7XKR - chains B and E of the 8 polymer chains in the assembly; structure by electron microscopy, 2.60 A resolution.

[Chain B]
Name: ATP synthase subunit alpha
Organism: Bacillus sp. PS3
Notes: EC 7.1.2.2
Reference sequence: A0A0M3VGF9 (A0A0M3VGF9_BACP3); residues 1-502 here = UniProt positions 1-502
Chain sequence (502 residues; numbered 1 to 502; the number before each row is that of its first residue):
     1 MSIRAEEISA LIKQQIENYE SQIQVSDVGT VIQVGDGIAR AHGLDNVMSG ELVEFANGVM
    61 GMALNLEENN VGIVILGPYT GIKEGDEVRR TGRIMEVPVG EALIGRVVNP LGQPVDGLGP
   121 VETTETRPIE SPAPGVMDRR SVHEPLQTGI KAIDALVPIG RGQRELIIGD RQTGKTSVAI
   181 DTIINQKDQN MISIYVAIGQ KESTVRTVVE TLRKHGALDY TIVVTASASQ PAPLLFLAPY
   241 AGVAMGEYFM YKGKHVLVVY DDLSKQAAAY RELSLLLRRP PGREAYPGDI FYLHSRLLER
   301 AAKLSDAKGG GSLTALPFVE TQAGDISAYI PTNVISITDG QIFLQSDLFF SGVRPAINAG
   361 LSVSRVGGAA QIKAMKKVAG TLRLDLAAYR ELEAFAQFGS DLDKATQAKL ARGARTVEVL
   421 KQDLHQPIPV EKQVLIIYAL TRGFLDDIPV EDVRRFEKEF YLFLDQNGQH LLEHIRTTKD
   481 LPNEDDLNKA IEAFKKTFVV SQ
Unresolved in the structure: 1-23, 502
Differences from the reference sequence: conflict Pro132 (Arg in A0A0M3VGF9), Ser193 (Cys in A0A0M3VGF9), Phe463 (Trp in A0A0M3VGF9)
Ion coordination: Mg2+: Thr176 (together with ATP)
Small-molecule neighbours: ATP (adenosine-5'-triphosphate): Asp170, Arg171, Gln172, Thr173, Gly174, Lys175, Thr176, Ser177, Gln200, Glu320, Phe349, Arg354, Pro355, Gln422, Asp423, Leu424

[Chain E]
Name: ATP synthase subunit beta
Organism: Bacillus sp. PS3
Notes: EC 7.1.2.2
Reference sequence: A0A0M4U1P9 (A0A0M4U1P9_BACP3); residue numbers follow UniProt; this construct covers 1-473
Chain sequence (484 residues; each row starts with the number of its first residue; numbers below 1 keep their minus sign (Met-10 is residue -10)):
   -10 MHHHHHHHHH HMTRGRVIQV MGPVVDVKFE NGHLPAIYNA LKIQHKARNE NEVDIDLTLE
    50 VALHLGDDTV RTIAMASTDG LIRGMEVIDT GAPISVPVGE VTLGRVFNVL GEPIDLEGDI
   110 PADARRDPIH RPAPKFEELA TEVEILETGI KVVDLLAPYI KGGKIGLFGG AGVGKTVLIQ
   170 ELIHNIAQEH GGISVFAGVG ERTREGNDLY HEMKDSGVIS KTAMVFGQMN EPPGARMRVA
   230 LTGLTMAEYF RDEQGQDVLL FIDNIFRFTQ AGSEVSALLG RMPSAVGYQP TLATEMGQLQ
   290 ERITSTAKGS ITSIQAIYVP ADDYTDPAPA TTFSHLDATT NLERKLAEMG IYPAVDPLAS
   350 TSRALAPEIV GEEHYQVARK VQQTLQRYKE LQDIIAILGM DELSDEDKLV VHRARRIQFF
   410 LSQNFHVAEQ FTGQPGSYVP VKETVRGFKE ILEGKYDHLP EDAFRLVGRI EEVVEKAKAM
   470 GVEV
Unresolved in the structure: -10 to 0, 471-473
Differences from the reference sequence: initiating methionine (-10); expression tag (-9 to 0)
Ion coordination: Mg2+: Thr165 (together with ATP)
Small-molecule neighbours: ATP (adenosine-5'-triphosphate): Gly159, Ala160, Gly161, Val162, Gly163, Lys164, Thr165, Val166, Tyr341, Phe414, Ala417, Phe420

[Chain B / chain E interface]
Pairs across the interface (54):
  Ile32(B) - Gly55(E)
  Gln33(B) - His53(E)
  Gln33(B) - Leu54(E)
  Val34(B) - Ile26(E)  hydrophobic
  Val34(B) - Leu52(E)
  Val34(B) - His53(E)  hydrogen bond (backbone-backbone)
  Gly35(B) - Leu52(E)
  Asp36(B) - Leu52(E)
  Asp36(B) - Arg270(E)  salt bridge
  Tyr79(B) - Ile26(E)  hydrophobic
  Tyr79(B) - Tyr27(E)  hydrogen bond
  Thr80(B) - Ala25(E)
  Thr80(B) - Tyr27(E)
  Lys83(B) - Leu23(E)  hydrogen bond (side chain-backbone)
  Lys83(B) - Pro24(E)
  Lys83(B) - Ala25(E)
  Lys83(B) - His53(E)
  Glu84(B) - Leu23(E)
  Glu84(B) - His53(E)  hydrogen bond (backbone-side chain)
  Glu84(B) - Gly55(E)  hydrogen bond (side chain-backbone)
  Glu84(B) - Asp56(E)  hydrogen bond (side chain-backbone)
  Glu84(B) - Asp57(E)  hydrogen bond (side chain-backbone)
  Val115(B) - Phe125(E)  hydrophobic
  Asp116(B) - Glu126(E)
  Gly117(B) - Glu126(E)
  Arg171(B) - Phe322(E)
  Lys201(B) - Glu290(E)
  Lys201(B) - His324(E)  hydrogen bond (side chain-backbone)
  Lys201(B) - Asp326(E)  salt bridge
  Glu202(B) - Phe125(E)
  Glu202(B) - Leu128(E)
  Glu202(B) - Glu290(E)  hydrogen bond (backbone-side chain)
  Arg206(B) - Phe125(E)
  Arg206(B) - Glu126(E)
  Arg206(B) - Leu128(E)
  Arg206(B) - Ala129(E)
  Arg206(B) - Thr130(E)
  Thr207(B) - Val132(E)
  Glu210(B) - Thr130(E)
  Ser227(B) - Glu290(E)
  Ser229(B) - Ala122(E)
  Ser229(B) - Gln287(E)
  Ser229(B) - Glu290(E)
  Glu272(B) - Pro279(E)
  Glu272(B) - Thr280(E)
  Glu272(B) - Thr283(E)  hydrogen bond
  Leu275(B) - Pro272(E)
  Leu275(B) - Ser273(E)
  Leu276(B) - Arg270(E)
  Arg278(B) - Gly269(E)  hydrogen bond (side chain-backbone)
  Arg278(B) - Met271(E)
  Pro281(B) - Met271(E)
  Ala285(B) - Ala274(E)
  Leu424(B) - Glu357(E)
Other interface residues (no listed pair), chain B (38 interface residues in all): Val107, Gln172, Gln200, Ser203, Val205, Val209, Ala228, Arg271, Arg279, Gln322, Ala323
Other interface residues (no listed pair), chain E (39 interface residues in all): Thr58, Gly286, Thr293, Thr314, Ala319, Leu325

[Summary]
38 residues of chain B and 39 residues of chain E are in contact, with 11 hydrogen bonds and 2 salt bridges.
Polar pairs include Asp36(B)-Arg270(E), Lys201(B)-Asp326(E) and Tyr79(B)-Tyr27(E). Chain B binds ATP. Chain E
binds ATP.
Here chain B is ATP synthase subunit alpha and chain E is ATP synthase subunit beta, both from Bacillus sp.
PS3. Entry 7XKR (F1 domain of FoF1-ATPase with the up form of epsilon subunit from Bacillus PS3) was
determined by electron microscopy together with 7XKH, 7XKO, 7XKP and 7XKQ from the same study.
